Entry 1IB0 (X-ray diffraction, 2.30 A resolution); this record covers chain A.

# Chain A
Molecule: NADH-cytochrome B5 reductase
Organism: Rattus norvegicus
Notes: EC 1.6.2.2; fragment: soluble domain
Reference sequence: P20070 (NCB5R_RAT); residue numbers follow UniProt; this construct covers 33-300
Amino-acid sequence (274 residues; each row starts with the number of its first residue):
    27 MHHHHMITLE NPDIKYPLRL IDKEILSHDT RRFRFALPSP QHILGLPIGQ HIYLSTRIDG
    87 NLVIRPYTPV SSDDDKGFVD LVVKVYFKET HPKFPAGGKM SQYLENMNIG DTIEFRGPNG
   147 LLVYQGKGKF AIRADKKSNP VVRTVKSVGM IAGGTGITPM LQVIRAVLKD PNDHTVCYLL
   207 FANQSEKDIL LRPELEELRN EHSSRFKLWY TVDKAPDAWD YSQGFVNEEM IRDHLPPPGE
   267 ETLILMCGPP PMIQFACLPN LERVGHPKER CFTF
Disordered / not traced: 27-28
Sequence notes: expression tag (27-32); conflict Leu52 (Ile in P20070), Glu115 (Asp in P20070)
Small-molecule neighbours:
  - FAD (flavin-adenine dinucleotide): His77, Arg91, Pro92, Tyr93, Thr94, Val108, Val109, Lys110, Tyr112, Phe113, Thr116, His117, Phe120, Gly123, Gly124, Lys125, Met126, Ser127, Thr181, Thr184, Pro185, Cys273, Phe300
  - NAD (nicotinamide-adenine-dinucleotide): Lys110, Tyr112, Gly179, Gly180, Thr181, Gly182, Ala208, Asn209, Gln210, Asp239, Phe251, Cys273, Gly274, Pro275, Pro276, Pro277, Met278, Ile279, Ala282
UniProt features mapped onto this chain:
  - binding site (FAD): Val109

# Overview
Ligands of chain A: flavin-adenine dinucleotide and NAD. Curated annotation (UniProt) lists FAD-binding
residue Val109.
Chain A is NADH-cytochrome B5 reductase (Rattus norvegicus); the structure, Crystal structure of rat B5R in
complex with FAD and NAD, was determined by X-ray diffraction, deposited together with 1I7P.
